Entry 8D0K (electron microscopy, 4.27 A resolution (low resolution: residue-level contacts below are approximate; hydrogen-bond / salt-bridge calls are withheld)); this record covers chains D and H of the 8 polymer chains in the assembly.

[Chain D]
Molecule: DNA primase small subunit
Source organism: Homo sapiens
Notes: EC 2.7.7.102
Reference sequence: P49642 (PRI1_HUMAN); residue numbers follow UniProt; this construct covers 2-420
Sequence (434 residues; each row starts with the number of its first residue; numbers below 1 keep their minus sign (Met-13 is residue -13)):
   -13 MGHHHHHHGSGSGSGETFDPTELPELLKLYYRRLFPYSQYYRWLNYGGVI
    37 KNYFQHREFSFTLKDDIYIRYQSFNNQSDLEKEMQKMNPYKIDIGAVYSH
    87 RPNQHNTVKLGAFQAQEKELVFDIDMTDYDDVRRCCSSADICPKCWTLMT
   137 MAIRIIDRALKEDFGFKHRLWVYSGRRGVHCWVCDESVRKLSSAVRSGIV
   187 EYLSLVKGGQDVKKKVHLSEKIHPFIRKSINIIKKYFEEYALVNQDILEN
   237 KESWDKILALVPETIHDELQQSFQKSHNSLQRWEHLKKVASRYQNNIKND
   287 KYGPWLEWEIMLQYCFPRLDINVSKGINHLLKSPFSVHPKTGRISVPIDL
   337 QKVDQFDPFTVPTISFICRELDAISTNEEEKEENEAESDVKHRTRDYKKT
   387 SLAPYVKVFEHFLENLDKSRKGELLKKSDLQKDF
Disordered / not traced: -13 to 1
Construct notes: initiating methionine (-13); expression tag (-12 to 1)
Swiss-Prot annotation at these positions:
  - motif: Cys121 to Cys131 (Zinc knuckle motif)
  - active site: Glu44, Asp109, Asp111
  - binding site (a ribonucleoside 5'-triphosphate): Asp109 to Asp111, Ser160 to His166, His315 to Lys318, His324
  - binding site (Mg(2+)): Asp109, Asp111, Asp306
  - binding site (Mn(2+)): Asp109, Asp111, Asp306
  - binding site (Zn(2+)): Cys121, Cys122, Cys128, Cys131
  - natural variant: Cys301 (C301R: In PDIL)
  - mutagenesis: Glu44 (E44A: Strongly decreases primase activity, which can be partially rescued by increasing primase concentration), Tyr54 (Y54A: Decreases primase activity), Arg56 (R56A: Loss of primase activity), Lys77 (K77A: Decreases primase activity), Asp109 (D109A: Loss of primase activity; D109N: Decreases the binding affinity for NTPs), Asp111 (D111A: Loss of primase activity; D111N: Decreases the binding affinity for NTPs), Asp114 (D114A: Slightly decreases primase activity), Asp116 (D116A: Slightly decreases primase activity), Ser160 (S160A: Abolishes NTP binding), Arg163 (R163A: Abolishes NTP binding), His166 (H166A: Abolishes NTP binding. Loss of primase activity), Asp306 (D306A: Loss of primase activity; D306N: Decreases the binding affinity for NTPs), 3 further mutagenesis entries in UniProt

[Chain H]
Molecule: 60-nt DNA strand
Sequence (60 nucleotides; row label = number of the first residue in the row; numbers below 1 keep their minus sign (DC-36 is residue -36)):
   -36 CTAACCGCATCTAGCTTTTTGCTAGATGCGGTTAGCTTAGGGTTAGGGTT
    14 AGGGTTAGGG
Disordered / not traced: -36 to 0, 21-23
Construct notes: expression tag (-36 to -8)

[How chain D and chain H interact]
Pairs across the interface (6):
  Ile53(D) - DG17(H)
  Tyr54(D) - DT18(H)
  Tyr54(D) - DT19(H)
  Ile55(D) - DG17(H)
  Arg56(D) - DT19(H)
  Tyr57(D) - DT19(H)
Also at the interface, not in a pair above, chain D (6 interface residues in all): Asn314
Also at the interface, not in a pair above, chain H (4 interface residues in all): DA20

[Overview]
The interface between chain D and chain H involves 6 residues on one side and 4 on the other. From UniProt: 3
active-site residues, 15 ribonucleoside 5'-triphosphate-binding residues, 3 Mg2+-binding residues and 3
Mn2+-binding residues on chain D.
Here chain D is DNA primase small subunit (Homo sapiens) and chain H is a 60-nt DNA strand. Entry 8D0K (Human
CST-DNA polymerase alpha/primase preinitiation complex bound to 4xTEL-foldback template - PRIM2C advanced PIC)
was determined by electron microscopy (same publication as 8D0B).
